5YXY - chains A and D; structure by X-ray diffraction, 3.30 A resolution.

Chain A:
Protein: Cytosolic NiFe-hydrogenase, alpha subunit
From: Thermococcus kodakarensis (strain ATCC BAA-918 / JCM 12380 / KOD1)
UniProt: Q8NKS2 (Q8NKS2_THEKO); residues 1-428 here = UniProt positions 1-428
Amino-acid sequence (428 residues; numbered 1 to 428; the number before each row is that of its first residue):
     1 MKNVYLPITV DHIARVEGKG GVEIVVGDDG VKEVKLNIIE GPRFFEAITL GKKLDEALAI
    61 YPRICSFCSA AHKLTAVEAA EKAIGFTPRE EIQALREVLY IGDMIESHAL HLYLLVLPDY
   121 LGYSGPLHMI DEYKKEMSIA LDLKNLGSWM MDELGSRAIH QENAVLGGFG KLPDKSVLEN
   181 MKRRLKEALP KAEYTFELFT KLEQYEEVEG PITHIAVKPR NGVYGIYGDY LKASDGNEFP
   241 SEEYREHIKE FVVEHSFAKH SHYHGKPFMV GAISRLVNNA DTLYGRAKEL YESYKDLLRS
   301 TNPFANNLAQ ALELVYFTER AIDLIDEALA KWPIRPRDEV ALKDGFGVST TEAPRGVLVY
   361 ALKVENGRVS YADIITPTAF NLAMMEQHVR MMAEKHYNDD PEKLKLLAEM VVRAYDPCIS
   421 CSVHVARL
Disordered / not traced: 1-4, 17-19, 157-159, 208-211, 255-256, 396-402, 428

Chain D:
Protein: Probable hydrogenase nickel incorporation protein HypA
From: Thermococcus kodakarensis (strain ATCC BAA-918 / JCM 12380 / KOD1)
UniProt: Q5JIH3 (HYPA_THEKO); residue numbers follow UniProt; this construct covers 1-139
Amino-acid sequence (139 residues; row label = number of the first residue in the row):
     1 MHEWALADAI VRTVLDYAQR EGASRVKAVR VVLGELQDVA EDIVKFAMEQ LFAGTIAEGA
    61 EIEFVEEEAV FKCRNCNYEW KLKEVKDKFD ERIKEDIHFI PEVVHAFLAC PKCGSHDFEV
   121 VKGRGVYVAG IKIEKEGGS
Disordered / not traced: 1, 89-98, 136-139
Curated features (UniProtKB/Swiss-Prot):
  - binding site (Ni(2+)): Met1, His2, His98
  - binding site (Zn(2+)): Cys73, Cys76, Cys110, Cys113
Ion coordination: Zn2+: Cys73, Cys76, Cys110, Cys113

How chain A and chain D interact:
Contacting residue pairs (26):
  Tyr5(A) with Ala28(D), hydrophobic; Val29(D); Arg30(D), hydrogen bond (side chain-backbone); Gly130(D); Ile131(D); Lys132(D)
  Leu6(A) with Gly130(D); Ile131(D), hydrogen bond (backbone-backbone)
  Pro7(A) with Ala129(D)
  Ile8(A) with Tyr17(D); Val128(D); Ala129(D), hydrogen bond (backbone-backbone); Ile131(D), hydrophobic
  Thr9(A) with Val128(D)
  Val10(A) with Tyr127(D); Val128(D), hydrogen bond (backbone-backbone)
  His12(A) with Val126(D), hydrogen bond (backbone-backbone)
  Glu40(A) with His2(D); Trp4(D)
  Arg43(A) with Phe46(D); Gln50(D), hydrogen bond
  Phe44(A) with Asp42(D); Ile43(D), hydrophobic; Phe46(D)
  Ala47(A) with Phe46(D), hydrophobic
  Glu254(A) with Asp8(D)
Interface residues without a listed pair, chain A (14 interface residues in all): Asp11, Gly41
Interface residues without a listed pair, chain D (19 interface residues in all): Thr13

Overview:
14 residues of chain A and 19 residues of chain D are in contact; the contacts include 6 hydrogen bonds. Polar
pairs include Tyr5(A)-Arg30(D), Arg43(A)-Gln50(D) and Leu6(A)-Ile131(D). From UniProt: 3 Ni2+-binding residues
and 4 Zn2+-binding residues on chain D.
Here chain A is Cytosolic NiFe-hydrogenase, alpha subunit and chain D is Probable hydrogenase nickel
incorporation protein HypA, both from Thermococcus kodakarensis (strain ATCC BAA-918 / JCM 12380 / KOD1).
Entry 5YXY (Crystal structure of the HyhL-HypA complex (form I)) was determined by X-ray diffraction together
with 5YY0 from the same study.
